Entry 7Z0G (X-ray diffraction, 3.49 A resolution); this record covers chains A and B of the 4 polymer chains in the assembly.

[Chain A]
Name: Tubulin alpha chain
Source organism: Ovis aries
UniProtKB: A0A6P7DY20 (A0A6P7DY20_SHEEP); numbering as in UniProt (aligned over 1-451)
Amino-acid sequence (451 residues; row label = number of the first residue in the row):
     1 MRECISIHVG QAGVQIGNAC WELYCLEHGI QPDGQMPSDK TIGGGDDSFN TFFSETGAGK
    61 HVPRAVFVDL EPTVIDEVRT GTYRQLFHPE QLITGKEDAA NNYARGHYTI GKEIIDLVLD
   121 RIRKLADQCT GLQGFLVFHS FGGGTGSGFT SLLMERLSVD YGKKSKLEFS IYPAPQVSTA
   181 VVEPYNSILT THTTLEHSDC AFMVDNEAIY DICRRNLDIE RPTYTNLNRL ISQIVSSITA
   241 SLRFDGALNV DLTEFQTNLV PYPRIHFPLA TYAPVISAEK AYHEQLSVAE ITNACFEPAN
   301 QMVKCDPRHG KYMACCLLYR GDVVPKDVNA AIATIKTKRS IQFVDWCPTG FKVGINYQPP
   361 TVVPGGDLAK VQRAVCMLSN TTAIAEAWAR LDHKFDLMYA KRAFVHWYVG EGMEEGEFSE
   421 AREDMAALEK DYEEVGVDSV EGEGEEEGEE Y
Disordered / not traced: 177, 281-282, 438-451
Residues lining bound ligands: GTP (guanosine-5'-triphosphate): Val9, Gly10, Gln11, Ala12, Gln15, Ile16, Asp69, Asp98, Ala99, Ala100, Asn101, Ser140, Gly142, Gly143, Gly144, Thr145, Gly146, Ile171, Pro173, Ser178, Glu183, Asn206, Tyr224, Leu227, Asn228, Ile231

[Chain B]
Name: Tubulin beta chain
Source organism: Ovis aries
UniProtKB: A0A6P3TCJ9 (A0A6P3TCJ9_SHEEP); the author numbering skips numbers that UniProt does not, so the offset changes along the chain: 1-44 = UniProt 1-44; 47-360 = UniProt 45-358; 369-455 = UniProt 359-445
Amino-acid sequence (445 residues; numbered 1 to 455; 10 numbers in that range are skipped by the numbering (no residue carries them; nothing is unmodelled there); the number before each row is that of its first residue):
     1 MREIVHIQAG QCGNQIGAKF WEVISDEHGI DPTGSYHGDS DLQL
    47 ERINVYYNEA TGNKYVPRAI LVDLEPGTMD SVRSGPFGQI FRPDNFVFGQ SGAGNNWAKG
   107 HYTEGAELVD SVLDVVRKES ESCDCLQGFQ LTHSLGGGTG SGMGTLLISK IREEYPDRIM
   167 NTFSVMPSPK VSDTVVEPYN ATLSVHQLVE NTDETYCIDN EALYDICFRT LKLTTPTYGD
   227 LNHLVSATMS GVTTCLRFPG QLNADLRKLA VNMVPFPRLH FFMPGFAPLT SRGSQQYRAL
   287 TVPELTQQMF DSKNMMAACD PRHGRYLTVA AIFRGRMSMK EVDEQMLNVQ NKNSSYFVEW
   347 IPNNVKTAVC DIPP
   369 RGLKMSATFI GNSTAIQELF KRISEQFTAM FRRKAFLHWY TGEGMDEMEF TEAESNMNDL
   429 VSEYQQYQDA TADEQGEFEE EEGEDEA
Disordered / not traced: 1, 56, 99, 276-285, 440-455
Residues lining bound ligands: GDP (guanosine-5'-diphosphate): Gly10, Gln11, Cys12, Gln15, Ile16, Asp69, Gly100, Asn101, Ser140, Gly142, Gly143, Gly144, Thr145, Gly146, Val171, Pro173, Val177, Ser178, Glu183, Asn206, Leu209, Tyr224, Leu227, Asn228

[How chain A and chain B interact]
Pairs across the interface - 42 pairs, chain A then chain B:
  Lys96(A) - Cys131(B)  hydrogen bond (backbone-side chain)
  Glu97(A) - Arg164(B)  salt bridge
  Asp98(A) - Asp251(B)
  Asp98(A) - Lys254(B)  salt bridge
  Ala100(A) - Arg253(B)
  Ala100(A) - Lys254(B)
  Ala100(A) - Val257(B)
  Asn101(A) - Lys254(B)
  Asn101(A) - Asn258(B)
  Pro175(A) - Asn349(B)
  Thr179(A) - Asn349(B)
  Ala180(A) - Asn258(B)
  Val181(A) - Asn258(B)  hydrogen bond (backbone-side chain)
  Val181(A) - Asn349(B)
  Val181(A) - Asn350(B)
  Val182(A) - Val257(B)  hydrophobic
  Val182(A) - Asn258(B)
  Lys394(A) - Pro348(B)
  Lys394(A) - Asn349(B)  hydrogen bond
  Leu397(A) - Glu345(B)
  Leu397(A) - Trp346(B)
  Met398(A) - Trp346(B)
  Met398(A) - Pro348(B)
  Lys401(A) - Phe262(B)
  Lys401(A) - Trp346(B)
  Lys401(A) - Thr439(B)
  Arg402(A) - Phe262(B)
  Ala403(A) - Pro261(B)
  Ala403(A) - Phe262(B)  hydrophobic
  Phe404(A) - Val257(B)
  Phe404(A) - Val260(B)
  Phe404(A) - Pro261(B)  hydrogen bond (backbone-backbone)
  Phe404(A) - Thr314(B)
  Phe404(A) - Ile347(B)  hydrophobic
  His406(A) - Val260(B)  hydrogen bond (side chain-backbone)
  His406(A) - Pro261(B)  hydrogen bond (side chain-backbone)
  His406(A) - Phe262(B)
  His406(A) - Pro263(B)
  Trp407(A) - Asp199(B)
  Trp407(A) - Ala256(B)
  Trp407(A) - Val257(B)  hydrophobic
  Trp407(A) - Val260(B)  hydrogen bond (side chain-backbone)
Interface residues without a listed pair, chain B (22 interface residues in all): Tyr435

[Summary]
19 residues of chain A face 22 of chain B across their interface, with 7 hydrogen bonds and 2 salt bridges.
Polar contacts include Glu97(A)-Arg164(B), Asp98(A)-Lys254(B) and Lys96(A)-Cys131(B). Chain A binds GTP. Chain
B binds GDP.
Here chain A is Tubulin alpha chain and chain B is Tubulin beta chain, both from Ovis aries. Entry 7Z0G
(Cpap:tubulin:ie5 alpharep complex P1 space group) was determined by X-ray diffraction together with 7Q1F,
7Q1E and 7Z0F from the same study.
